PDB entry 6LPR | X-ray diffraction, 2.10 A resolution | chains A and P

== Chain A ==
Name: Alpha-lytic protease
Source organism: Lysobacter enzymogenes
Notes: EC 3.4.21.12
UniProt: P00778 (PRLA_LYSEN); the construct lacks a stretch of the UniProt sequence and is renumbered around it, so the offset changes along the chain: 16-19 = UniProt 202-205; 29-35 = UniProt 206-212; 39-48 = UniProt 213-222; 49-59 = UniProt 227-237; 12 more segments
Sequence (198 residues; row label = number of the first residue in the row; note: 53 numbers in that range are skipped by the numbering (no residue carries them; nothing is unmodelled there); a row labelled like 15A-15B holds insertion residues (15A, then the next letters in order)):
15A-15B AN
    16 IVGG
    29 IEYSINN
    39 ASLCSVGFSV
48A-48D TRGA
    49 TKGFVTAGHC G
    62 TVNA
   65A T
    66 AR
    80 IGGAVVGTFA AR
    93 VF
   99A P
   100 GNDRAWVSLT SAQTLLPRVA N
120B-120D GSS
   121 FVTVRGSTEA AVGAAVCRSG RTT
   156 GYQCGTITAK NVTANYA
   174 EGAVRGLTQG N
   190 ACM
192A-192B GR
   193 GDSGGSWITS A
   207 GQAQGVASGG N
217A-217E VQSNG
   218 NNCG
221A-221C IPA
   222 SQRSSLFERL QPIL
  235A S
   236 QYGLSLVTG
Construct notes: conflict Ala213 (Met357 in P00778)
Cystine bridges: Cys42-Cys58, Cys137-Cys159, Cys191-Cys220
Curated features (UniProtKB/Swiss-Prot):
  - active site (Charge relay system): His57, Asp102, Ser195

== Chain P ==
Name: Methoxysuccinyl-ala-ala-pro-norleucine boronic acid inhibitor
Sequence (5 residues; numbered 5 to 1; the number before each row is that of its first residue; the depositors numbered this strand downwards along its sequence, so these rows (ascending numbers) run in the REVERSE of the deposited 5'-to-3' order):
     1 XPAAX
Not modelled in the structure: 5
Modified / non-standard residues: BNO (norleucine boronic acid) at position 1; MSU (succinic acid monomethyl ester) at position 5

== Chain A / chain P interface ==
Residue-residue contacts - 21 pairs, chain A then chain P:
  His57(A) - BNO_1(P)
  His57(A) - Pro2(P)
  Asn170(A) - Ala4(P)
  Tyr171(A) - Pro2(P)
  Tyr171(A) - Ala3(P)
  Tyr171(A) - Ala4(P)
  Glu174(A) - Pro2(P)
  Met192(A) - BNO_1(P)
  Gly192A(A) - BNO_1(P)
  Arg192B(A) - BNO_1(P)
  Gly193(A) - BNO_1(P)
  Asp194(A) - BNO_1(P)
  Ser195(A) - BNO_1(P)  covalent bond
  Ser214(A) - BNO_1(P)  hydrogen bond (backbone-backbone)
  Ser214(A) - Pro2(P)
  Gly215(A) - BNO_1(P)
  Gly215(A) - Ala3(P)
  Gly216(A) - BNO_1(P)
  Gly216(A) - Ala3(P)  hydrogen bond (backbone-backbone)
  Gly216(A) - Ala4(P)
  Val217A(A) - BNO_1(P)
Other interface residues (no listed pair), chain A (16 interface residues in all): Phe94, Ala169

== Summary ==
The interface between chain A and chain P involves 16 residues on one side and 4 on the other; the contacts
include 1 covalent bond and 2 hydrogen bonds. Main-chain hydrogen bonds include Ser214(A)-BNO_1(P) and
Gly216(A)-Ala3(P). From UniProt: 3 active-site residues on chain A.
Chain A is Alpha-lytic protease (Lysobacter enzymogenes) and chain P is Methoxysuccinyl-ala-ala-pro-norleucine
boronic acid inhibitor; the structure, Structural basis for broad specificity in alpha-lytic protease mutants,
was determined by X-ray diffraction together with 2LPR, 3LPR, 5LPR, 7LPR, 8LPR and 9LPR from the same study.
